PDB entry 2AK5 | X-ray diffraction, 1.85 A resolution | chains A and B of the 3 polymer chains in the assembly

== Chain A (and B) ==
Name: Rho guanine nucleotide exchange factor 7
Organism: Rattus norvegicus
Notes: fragment: beta-pix SH3A; chain B of this document is another copy of the same molecule, construct and numbering; everything in this record applies to it too
Reference sequence: O55043 (ARHG7_RAT); numbering as in UniProt (aligned over 5-66)
Amino-acid sequence (64 residues; each row starts with the number of its first residue):
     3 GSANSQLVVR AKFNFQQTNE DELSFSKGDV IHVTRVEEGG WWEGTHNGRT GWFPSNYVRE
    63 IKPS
Unresolved in the structure: 3-5, 66 (chain B: fully traced)
Construct notes: cloning artifact (3-4)

== Chain A / chain B interface ==
Pairs across the interface - 14 pairs, chain A then chain B:
  Glu-22(A) with Val-38(B)
  Asp-23(A) with Val-38(B)
  Ser-26(A) with Asn-6(B)
  Phe-27(A) with Asn-6(B)
  Ser-28(A) with Asn-6(B), hydrogen bond
  Glu-45(A) with Arg-37(B), salt bridge
  Asn-49(A) with Asn-6(B); Gln-8(B)
  Gly-50(A) with Gln-8(B); Thr-36(B)
  Arg-51(A) with Asn-6(B), hydrogen bond (side chain-backbone); Thr-36(B)
  Thr-52(A) with Thr-36(B), hydrogen bond (backbone-backbone); Arg-37(B)
Interface residues without a listed pair, chain A (11 interface residues in all): Asp-31
Interface residues without a listed pair, chain B (10 interface residues in all): Ala-5, Ser-7, Val-35, Glu-39, Glu-40

== In short ==
Chain A and chain B form an interface of 11 and 10 residues respectively; the contacts include 3 hydrogen
bonds and 1 salt bridge. Among the polar pairs are Glu-45(A)/Arg-37(B), Ser-28(A)/Asn-6(B) and
Arg-51(A)/Asn-6(B).
Both chains are Rho guanine nucleotide exchange factor 7 (Rattus norvegicus). Entry 2AK5 (beta PIX-SH3
complexed with a Cbl-b peptide) was determined by X-ray diffraction together with 2BZ8 from the same study.
